1SR6 - chains A and C of the 3 polymer chains in the assembly; structure by X-ray diffraction, 2.75 A resolution.

# Chain A
Name: Myosin heavy chain, striated muscle
Organism: Argopecten irradians
Reference sequence: P24733 (MYS_AEQIR); numbering as in UniProt (aligned over 1-840)
Sequence (840 residues; each row starts with the number of its first residue):
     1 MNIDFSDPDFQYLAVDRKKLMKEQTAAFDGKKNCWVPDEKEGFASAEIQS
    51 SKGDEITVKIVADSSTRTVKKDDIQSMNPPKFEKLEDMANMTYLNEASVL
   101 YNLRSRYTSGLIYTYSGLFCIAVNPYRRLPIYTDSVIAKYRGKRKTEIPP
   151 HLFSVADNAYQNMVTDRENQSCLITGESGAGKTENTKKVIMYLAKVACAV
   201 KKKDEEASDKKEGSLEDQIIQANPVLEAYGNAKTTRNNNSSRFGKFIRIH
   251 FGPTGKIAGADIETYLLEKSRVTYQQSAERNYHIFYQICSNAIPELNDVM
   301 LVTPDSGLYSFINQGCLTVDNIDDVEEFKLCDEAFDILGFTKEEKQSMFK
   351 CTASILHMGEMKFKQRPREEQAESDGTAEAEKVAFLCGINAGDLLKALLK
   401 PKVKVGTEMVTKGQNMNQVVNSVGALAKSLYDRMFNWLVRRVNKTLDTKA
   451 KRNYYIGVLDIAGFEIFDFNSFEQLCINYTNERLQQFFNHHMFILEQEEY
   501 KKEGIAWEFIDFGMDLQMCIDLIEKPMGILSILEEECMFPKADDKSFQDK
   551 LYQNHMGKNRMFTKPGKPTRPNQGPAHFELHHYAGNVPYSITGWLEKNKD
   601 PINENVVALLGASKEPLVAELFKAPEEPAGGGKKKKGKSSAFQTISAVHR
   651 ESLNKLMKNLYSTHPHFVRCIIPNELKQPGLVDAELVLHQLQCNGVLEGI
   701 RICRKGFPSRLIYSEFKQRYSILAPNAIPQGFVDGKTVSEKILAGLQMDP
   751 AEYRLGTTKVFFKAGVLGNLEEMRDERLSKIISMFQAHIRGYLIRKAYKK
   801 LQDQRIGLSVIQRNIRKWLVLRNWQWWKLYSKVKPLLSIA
Disordered / not traced: 1-5, 201-212, 627-642, 731-733, 838-840
UniProt features mapped onto this chain:
  - region: L653 to E675 (Actin-binding)
  - binding site (ATP): G176 to T183
What the authors report for this chain:
  - conformationally variable residues (side-chain flip): R128
  - contacts within the chain: E177-R236 (salt bridge), R236-E675 (salt bridge)

# Chain C
Name: Myosin essential light chain, striated adductor muscle
Organism: Argopecten irradians
Reference sequence: P07291 (MLE_AEQIR); residues 1-156 here = UniProt positions 1-156
Sequence (156 residues; numbered 1 to 156; the number before each row is that of its first residue):
     1 PKLSQDEIDDLKDVFELFDFWDGRDGAVDAFKLGDVCRCLGINPRNEDVF
    51 AVGGTHKMGEKSLPFEEFLPAYEGLMDCEQGTFADYMEAFKTFDREGQGF
   101 ISGAELRHVLTALGERLSDEDVDEIIKLTDLQEDLEGNVKYEDFVKKVMA
   151 GPYPDK
Disordered / not traced: 156
Bound ions: Ca2+: D19, D22, G23, D25, A27

# How chain A and chain C interact
Pairs across the interface - 82 pairs, chain A then chain C:
  S721(A) - E88(C)
  I722(A) - E88(C)
  I722(A) - A89(C)
  I722(A) - T92(C)
  P725(A) - A84(C)  hydrophobic
  P725(A) - D85(C)
  P725(A) - E88(C)
  N726(A) - T82(C)  hydrogen bond
  N726(A) - A84(C)
  N726(A) - D85(C)
  Q730(A) - K91(C)
  R777(A) - E79(C)  salt bridge
  L778(A) - A89(C)  hydrophobic
  L778(A) - T92(C)
  I781(A) - D85(C)
  I781(A) - Y86(C)
  I781(A) - A89(C)  hydrophobic
  I782(A) - F93(C)  hydrophobic
  I782(A) - V109(C)  hydrophobic
  I782(A) - L113(C)  hydrophobic
  S783(A) - R45(C)
  S783(A) - G114(C)
  S783(A) - E115(C)  hydrogen bond (side chain-backbone)
  M784(A) - E79(C)
  M784(A) - Q80(C)
  M784(A) - G81(C)  hydrogen bond (side chain-backbone)
  M784(A) - Y86(C)
  F785(A) - Y86(C)  hydrophobic
  F785(A) - F90(C)  hydrophobic
  F785(A) - F144(C)  hydrophobic
  F785(A) - V148(C)  hydrophobic
  Q786(A) - V109(C)
  Q786(A) - L110(C)
  Q786(A) - L113(C)
  Q786(A) - G114(C)
  Q786(A) - E115(C)  hydrogen bond (side chain-backbone)
  Q786(A) - R116(C)
  Q786(A) - L117(C)
  A787(A) - N43(C)
  A787(A) - P44(C)
  H788(A) - N43(C)
  H788(A) - Q80(C)
  H788(A) - Y86(C)  hydrogen bond
  H788(A) - V148(C)
  H788(A) - M149(C)
  I789(A) - L117(C)  hydrophobic
  I789(A) - I125(C)  hydrophobic
  I789(A) - V148(C)  hydrophobic
  R790(A) - R38(C)
  R790(A) - N46(C)  hydrogen bond
  R790(A) - E115(C)
  R790(A) - R116(C)  hydrogen bond (side chain-backbone)
  R790(A) - L117(C)
  G791(A) - N43(C)
  Y792(A) - I125(C)  hydrophobic
  Y792(A) - L128(C)
  Y792(A) - K147(C)
  Y792(A) - V148(C)
  Y792(A) - G151(C)
  Y792(A) - P152(C)
  L793(A) - D121(C)
  L793(A) - I125(C)  hydrophobic
  L793(A) - L128(C)  hydrophobic
  I794(A) - D35(C)
  I794(A) - R38(C)
  I794(A) - C39(C)  hydrophobic
  R795(A) - R38(C)
  R795(A) - I42(C)
  R795(A) - N43(C)  hydrogen bond
  K796(A) - P152(C)
  K796(A) - Y153(C)
  Y798(A) - V14(C)
  Y798(A) - L17(C)  hydrophobic
  Y798(A) - C39(C)  hydrophobic
  K799(A) - Y153(C)  hydrogen bond
  L801(A) - L17(C)
  L801(A) - W21(C)  hydrogen bond (backbone-side chain)
  Q804(A) - W21(C)
  R805(A) - L17(C)
  R805(A) - F20(C)
  R805(A) - W21(C)
  L808(A) - W21(C)  hydrophobic
Also at the interface, not in a pair above, chain A (33 interface residues in all): R774, S779, Q802, S809
Also at the interface, not in a pair above, chain C (50 interface residues in all): D13, E16, F18, R24, G41, E124, T129, V145

# Summary
33 residues of chain A and 50 residues of chain C are in contact, with 10 hydrogen bonds and 1 salt bridge.
Among the polar pairs are R777(A)-E79(C), N726(A)-T82(C) and S783(A)-E115(C). From UniProt: 8 ATP-binding
residues on chain A. From the paper: conformational variability at R128(A); contacts within the chain
involving E177(A), R236(A) and E675(A).
Here chain A is Myosin heavy chain, striated muscle and chain C is Myosin essential light chain, striated
adductor muscle, both from Argopecten irradians. Entry 1SR6 (Structure of nucleotide-free scallop myosin S1)
was determined by X-ray diffraction, deposited together with 1S5G.
